8RED - chains D and E of the 9 polymer chains in the assembly; structure by electron microscopy, 3.90 A resolution.

Chain D:
Name: DNA-directed RNA polymerase subunit beta'
From: Escherichia coli K-12
UniProtKB: P0A8T7 (RPOC_ECOLI); residue numbers follow UniProt; this construct covers 4-1376
Sequence (1373 residues; numbered 4 to 1376; the number before each row is that of its first residue):
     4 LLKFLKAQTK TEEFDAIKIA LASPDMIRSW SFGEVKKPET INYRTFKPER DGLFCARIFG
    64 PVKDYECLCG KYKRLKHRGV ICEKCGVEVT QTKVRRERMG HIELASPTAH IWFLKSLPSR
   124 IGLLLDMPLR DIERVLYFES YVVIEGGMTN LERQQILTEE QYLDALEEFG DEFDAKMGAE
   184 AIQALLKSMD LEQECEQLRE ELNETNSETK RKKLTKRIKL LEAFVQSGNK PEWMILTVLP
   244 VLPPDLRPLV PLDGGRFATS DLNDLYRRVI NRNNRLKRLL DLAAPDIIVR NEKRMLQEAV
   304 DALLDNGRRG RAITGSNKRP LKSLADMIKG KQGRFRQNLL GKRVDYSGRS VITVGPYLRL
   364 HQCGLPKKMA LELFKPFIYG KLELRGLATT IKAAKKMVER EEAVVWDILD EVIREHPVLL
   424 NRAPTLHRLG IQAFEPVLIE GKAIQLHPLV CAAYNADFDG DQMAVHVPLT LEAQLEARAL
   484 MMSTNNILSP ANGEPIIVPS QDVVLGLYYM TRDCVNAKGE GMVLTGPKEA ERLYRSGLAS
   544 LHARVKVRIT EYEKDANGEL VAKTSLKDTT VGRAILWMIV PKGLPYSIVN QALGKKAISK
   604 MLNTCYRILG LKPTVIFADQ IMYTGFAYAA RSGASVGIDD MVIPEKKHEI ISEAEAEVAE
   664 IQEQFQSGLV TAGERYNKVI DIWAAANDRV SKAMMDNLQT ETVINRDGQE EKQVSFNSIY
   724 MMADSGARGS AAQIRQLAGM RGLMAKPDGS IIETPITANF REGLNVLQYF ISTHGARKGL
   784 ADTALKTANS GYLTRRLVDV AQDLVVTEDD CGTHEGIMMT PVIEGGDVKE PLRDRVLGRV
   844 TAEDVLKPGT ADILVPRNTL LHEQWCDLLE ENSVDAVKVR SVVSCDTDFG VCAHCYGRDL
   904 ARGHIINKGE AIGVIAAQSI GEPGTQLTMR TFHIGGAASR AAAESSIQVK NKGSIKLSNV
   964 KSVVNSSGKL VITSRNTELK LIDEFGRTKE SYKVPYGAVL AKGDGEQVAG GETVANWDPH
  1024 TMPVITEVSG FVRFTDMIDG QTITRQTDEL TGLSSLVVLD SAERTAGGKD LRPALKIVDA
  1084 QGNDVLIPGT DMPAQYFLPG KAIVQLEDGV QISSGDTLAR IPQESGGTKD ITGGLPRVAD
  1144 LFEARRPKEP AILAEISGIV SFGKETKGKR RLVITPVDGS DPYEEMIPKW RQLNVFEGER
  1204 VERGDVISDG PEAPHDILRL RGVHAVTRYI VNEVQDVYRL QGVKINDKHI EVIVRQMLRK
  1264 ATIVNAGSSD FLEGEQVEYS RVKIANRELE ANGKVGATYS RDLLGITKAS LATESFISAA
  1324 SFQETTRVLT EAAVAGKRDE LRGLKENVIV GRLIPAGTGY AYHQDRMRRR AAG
Disordered / not traced: 933-944, 1050-1056, 1068-1074, 1089-1096, 1127-1135
Curated features (UniProtKB/Swiss-Prot):
  - binding site (Zn(2+)): Cys70, Cys72, Cys85, Cys88, Cys814, Cys888, Cys895, Cys898
  - binding site (Mg(2+)): Asp460, Asp462, Asp464
  - modified residue: Lys983 (N6-acetyllysine)
  - mutagenesis: Gln504 (Q504P: Resistant to antibiotics salinamide A and B), Asn690 (N690D: Resistant to antibiotics salinamide A and B), Met697 (M697V: Resistant to antibiotics salinamide A and B), Ala735 (A735T: Resistant to antibiotics salinamide A and B), Arg738 (R738C/H/P/S: Resistant to antibiotics salinamide A and B), Ala748 (A748E: Resistant to antibiotics salinamide A and B), Pro758 (P758S/T: Resistant to antibiotics salinamide A and B), Phe763 (F763C: Resistant to antibiotics salinamide A and B), Ser775 (S775A: Resistant to antibiotics salinamide A and B), Ala779 (A779T/V: Resistant to antibiotics salinamide A and B), Arg780 (R780C: Resistant to antibiotics salinamide A and B), Gly782 (G782A/C: Resistant to antibiotics salinamide A and B), 1 further mutagenesis entry in UniProt
Metal / ion sites: Zn2+ site 1: Cys70, Leu71, Cys88; Mg2+: Asp462, Asp464 (shared with 1 residue of chain R); Zn2+ site 2: Cys888, Cys898

Chain E:
Name: DNA-directed RNA polymerase subunit omega
From: Escherichia coli K-12
Notes: EC 2.7.7.6
UniProtKB: P0A800 (RPOZ_ECOLI); residues 2-75 here = UniProt positions 2-75
Sequence (74 residues; each row starts with the number of its first residue):
     2 ARVTVQDAVE KIGNRFDLVL VAARRARQMQ VGGKDPLVPE ENDKTTVIAL REIEEGLINN
    62 QILDVRERQE QQEQ

Interface between chain D and chain E:
Contacting residue pairs (33; chain D residue first):
  His364(D) with Val4(E)
  Glu414(D) with Lys45(E)
  Val415(D) with Lys45(E), hydrogen bond (backbone-side chain)
  Arg417(D) with Asn43(E), hydrogen bond
  Glu418(D) with Asp44(E); Val48(E)
  Leu474(D) with Ala27(E), hydrophobic; Arg28(E); Gln31(E); Thr47(E)
  Glu475(D) with Ala24(E); Arg28(E), salt bridge
  Gln477(D) with Thr47(E)
  Leu478(D) with Val20(E); Ala23(E), hydrophobic; Thr47(E); Leu51(E), hydrophobic
  Glu479(D) with Val20(E)
  Arg481(D) with Arg3(E); Val48(E); Leu51(E)
  Ala482(D) with Arg16(E); Val20(E), hydrophobic
  Leu483(D) with Arg16(E); Phe17(E), hydrophobic
  Thr487(D) with Val4(E), hydrogen bond (side chain-backbone)
  Asn488(D) with Arg16(E), hydrogen bond
  Leu614(D) with Thr5(E)
  Lys615(D) with Thr5(E)
  Arg905(D) with Arg16(E)
  Asn910(D) with Asn15(E), hydrogen bond (side chain-backbone)
  Gly1360(D) with Phe17(E)
  Thr1361(D) with Phe17(E)
Also at the interface, not in a pair above, chain D (26 interface residues in all): Thr473, Met485, Lys911, Gly912, Glu913
Also at the interface, not in a pair above, chain E (25 interface residues in all): Ala2, Val6, Gln7, Leu19, Leu21, Glu42, Thr46

In short:
The interface between chain D and chain E involves 26 residues on one side and 25 on the other, with 5
hydrogen bonds and 1 salt bridge. Polar contacts include Glu475(D)-Arg28(E), Val415(D)-Lys45(E) and
Arg417(D)-Asn43(E).
Here chain D is DNA-directed RNA polymerase subunit beta' and chain E is DNA-directed RNA polymerase subunit
omega, both from Escherichia coli K-12. Entry 8RED (Cryo-EM structure of bacterial RNA polymerase-sigma54
initial transcribing complex - 8nt complex) was determined by electron microscopy (same publication as 8RE4,
8REA, 8REB, 8REC and 8REE).
